Entry 2AA2 (X-ray diffraction, 1.95 A resolution); this record covers chain A.

== Chain A ==
Molecule: Mineralocorticoid receptor
Source organism: Homo sapiens
UniProtKB: P08235 (MCR_HUMAN); residues 712-984 here = UniProt positions 712-984
Sequence (275 residues; each row starts with the number of its first residue):
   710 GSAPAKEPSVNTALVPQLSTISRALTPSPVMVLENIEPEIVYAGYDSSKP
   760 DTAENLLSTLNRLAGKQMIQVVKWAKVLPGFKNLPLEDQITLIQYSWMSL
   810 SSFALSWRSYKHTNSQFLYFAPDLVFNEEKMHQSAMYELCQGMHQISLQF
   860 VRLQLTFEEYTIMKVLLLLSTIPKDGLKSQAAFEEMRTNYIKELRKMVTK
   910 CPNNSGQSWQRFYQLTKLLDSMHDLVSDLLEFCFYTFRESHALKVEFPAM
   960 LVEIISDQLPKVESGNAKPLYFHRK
Unresolved in the structure: 710-726, 909-913, 984
Sequence notes: expression tag (710-711); engineered mutation Ser808 (Cys in P08235)
Residues lining bound ligands: aldosterone (AS4): Leu766, Leu769, Asn770, Leu772, Ala773, Gln776, Trp806, Met807, Ser810, Ser811, Leu814, Arg817, Phe829, Met845, Met852, Leu938, Phe941, Cys942, Thr945, Val954, Phe956, Leu960
UniProt features mapped onto this chain:
  - region: Lys782 to Lys785 (Important for coactivator binding)
  - binding site (21-hydroxyprogesterone): Asn770, Gln776, Arg817, Thr945
  - binding site (aldosterone): Asn770, Gln776, Arg817, Thr945
  - binding site (progesterone): Asn770, Gln776, Arg817, Thr945

== Overview ==
Chain A binds aldosterone. From UniProt: 4 residues binding 21-hydroxyprogesterone, 4 aldosterone-binding
residues and 4 progesterone-binding residues.
Chain A is Mineralocorticoid receptor (Homo sapiens); the structure, Mineralocorticoid Receptor with Bound
Aldosterone, was determined by X-ray diffraction, deposited together with 2AA5, 2AA6, 2AA7, 2AAX and 2AB2.
